1WA3 - chains A and C of the 3 polymer chains in the assembly; structure by X-ray diffraction, 1.90 A resolution.

== Chain A (and C) ==
Protein: 2-keto-3-deoxy-6-phosphogluconate aldolase
From: Thermotoga maritima
Notes: EC 4.1.2.14; chain C of this document is another copy of the same molecule, construct and numbering; everything in this record applies to it too
UniProt: Q9WXS1 (Q9WXS1); numbering as in UniProt (aligned over 1-205)
Amino-acid sequence (205 residues; each row starts with the number of its first residue):
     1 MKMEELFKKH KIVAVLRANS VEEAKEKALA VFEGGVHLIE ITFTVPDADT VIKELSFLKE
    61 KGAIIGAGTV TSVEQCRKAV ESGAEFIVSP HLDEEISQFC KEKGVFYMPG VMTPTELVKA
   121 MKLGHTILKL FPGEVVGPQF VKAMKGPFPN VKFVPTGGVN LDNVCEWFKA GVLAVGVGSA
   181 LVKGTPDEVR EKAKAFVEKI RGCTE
Unresolved in the structure: 1, 204-205 (chain C: 1-2, 204-205)
Disulfide bonds: Cys-165/Cys-203
Glycans and other covalent adducts: pyruvic acid (PYR) linked to Lys-129
Ligand contacts: pyruvic acid (PYR): Arg-17, Glu-40, Thr-42, Gly-68, Thr-69, Val-88, Ser-89, Pro-90, Phe-131

== How chain A and chain C interact ==
Pairs across the interface (31; chain A residue first):
  Met-112(A) with Met-112(C)
  Thr-113(A) with Met-112(C); Thr-113(C); Glu-116(C), hydrogen bond
  Pro-114(A) with Pro-90(C); His-91(C); Met-112(C); Phe-131(C), hydrophobic
  Thr-115(A) with His-91(C); Leu-92(C), hydrogen bond (side chain-backbone); Gly-110(C); Glu-116(C)
  Val-118(A) with His-91(C)
  Lys-122(A) with Thr-71(C), hydrogen bond (side chain-backbone); Asp-93(C), salt bridge
  Val-136(A) with Val-135(C)
  Phe-140(A) with Met-112(C), hydrophobic; Pro-132(C), hydrophobic; Val-135(C), hydrophobic
  Ala-143(A) with Phe-131(C); Pro-132(C), hydrophobic; Glu-134(C)
  Met-144(A) with Phe-131(C), hydrophobic; Pro-132(C), hydrophobic
  Gly-146(A) with Arg-17(C); Thr-44(C)
  Pro-147(A) with Arg-17(C); Thr-44(C); Thr-69(C); Phe-131(C), hydrophobic
  Phe-148(A) with Pro-90(C), hydrophobic
Other interface residues (no listed pair), chain A (16 interface residues in all): Glu-116, Gln-139, Pro-149

== Overview ==
The chain A/chain C interface involves 16 residues from each chain; the contacts include 3 hydrogen bonds and
1 salt bridge. Among the polar pairs are Lys-122(A)/Asp-93(C), Thr-113(A)/Glu-116(C) and Thr-115(A)/Leu-92(C).
Covalently linked pyruvic acid: at Lys-129(A).
Both chains are 2-keto-3-deoxy-6-phosphogluconate aldolase (Thermotoga maritima). Entry 1WA3 (Mechanism of the
Class I KDPG aldolase) was determined by X-ray diffraction, deposited together with 1WAU, 1WBH and 2C0A.
